Entry 4PLE (X-ray diffraction, 1.75 A resolution); this record covers chains A and B.

== Chain A ==
Molecule: Nuclear receptor subfamily 5 group A member 2
Source organism: Homo sapiens
Reference sequence: O00482 (NR5A2_HUMAN); residues 301-541 here = UniProt positions 301-541
Chain sequence (245 residues; row label = number of the first residue in the row):
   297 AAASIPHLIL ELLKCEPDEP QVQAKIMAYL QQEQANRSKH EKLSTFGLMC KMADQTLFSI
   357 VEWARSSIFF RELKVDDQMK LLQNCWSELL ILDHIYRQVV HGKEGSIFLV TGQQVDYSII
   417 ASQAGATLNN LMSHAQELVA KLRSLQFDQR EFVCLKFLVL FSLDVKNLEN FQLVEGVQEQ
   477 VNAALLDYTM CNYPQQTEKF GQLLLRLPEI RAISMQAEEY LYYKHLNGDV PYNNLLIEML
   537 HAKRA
Unresolved in the structure: 297, 539-541
Sequence notes: expression tag (297-300)
Curated features (UniProtKB/Swiss-Prot):
  - region: Tyr528 to Lys539 (AF-2)
  - binding site (a phospholipid derivative): Gly421 to Leu424, Tyr516, Lys520
Residues lining bound ligands:
  - CPS (3-[(3-cholamidopropyl)dimethylammonio]-1-propanesulfonate), molecule 1: Met323, Leu326, Gln327, Gln330, Thr341, Leu344, Met345, Leu405, Thr407, Gln409, Val411
  - CPS, molecule 2: Thr423, Glu515, Tyr519
  - CPS, molecule 3: Glu514, Glu515, Tyr518, Tyr519, Leu536
  - EPH (L-alpha-phosphatidyl-beta-oleoyl-gamma-palmitoyl-phosphatidylethanolamine): Thr341, Phe342, Met345, Cys346, Ala349, Trp382, Ser383, Leu386, Ile387, His390, Leu405, Val411, Ile415, Ile416, Gln419, Ala420, Gly421, Leu424, Leu427, Met428, Ala431, Ser510, Ala513, Glu514, Tyr516, Leu517, Lys520, Leu532
From the paper describing this entry:
  - binding site for CPS: Glu471, Glu515
  - conformationally variable residues (side-chain flip): Glu534
  - contacts within the chain: Ser383-Glu514 (hydrogen bond), Glu384-Arg507 (salt bridge)
  - mutagenesis - S383A/E384Q/R507H, E384Q/R507H: decreased signaling

== Chain B ==
Molecule: Nuclear receptor coactivator 2
Reference sequence: Q15596 (NCOA2_HUMAN); numbering as in UniProt (aligned over 740-753)
Chain sequence (14 residues; numbered 740 to 753; the number before each row is that of its first residue):
   740 KENALLRYLL DKDD
Unresolved in the structure: 740-741, 751-753

== Interface between chain A and chain B ==
Pairs across the interface - 21 pairs, chain A then chain B:
  Phe354(A) - Leu748(B)  hydrophobic
  Val357(A) - Leu749(B)  hydrophobic
  Arg361(A) - Leu748(B)  hydrogen bond (side chain-backbone)
  Arg361(A) - Leu749(B)
  Arg361(A) - Asp750(B)
  Val371(A) - Leu749(B)  hydrophobic
  Val371(A) - Asp750(B)
  Asp372(A) - Arg746(B)  salt bridge
  Gln374(A) - Leu749(B)
  Met375(A) - Asn742(B)
  Met375(A) - Leu745(B)
  Met375(A) - Arg746(B)  hydrogen bond
  Met375(A) - Leu749(B)  hydrophobic
  Leu378(A) - Leu745(B)  hydrophobic
  Leu378(A) - Leu749(B)  hydrophobic
  Gln379(A) - Asn742(B)  hydrogen bond
  Leu531(A) - Leu744(B)  hydrophobic
  Leu531(A) - Leu748(B)  hydrophobic
  Glu534(A) - Asn742(B)
  Met535(A) - Asn742(B)  hydrogen bond
  Ala538(A) - Asn742(B)
Also at the interface, not in a pair above, chain A (14 interface residues in all): Phe366
The authors on this interface:
  - interface residues, chain A: Arg361(A)

== Overview ==
14 residues of chain A face 7 of chain B across their interface, with 4 hydrogen bonds and 1 salt bridge.
Among the polar pairs are Asp372(A)-Arg746(B), Arg361(A)-Leu748(B) and Met375(A)-Arg746(B). From the paper: a
binding site for CPS at Glu471(A) and Glu515(A); S383A/E384Q/R507H and E384Q/R507H of chain A reduce
signaling.
Here chain A is Nuclear receptor subfamily 5 group A member 2 (Homo sapiens) and chain B is Nuclear receptor
coactivator 2. Entry 4PLE (Human Nuclear Receptor Liver Receptor Homologue-1, LRH-1, Bound to an E. Coli
Phospholipid and a Fragment ...) was determined by X-ray diffraction (same publication as 4PLD).
